PDB entry 1XL0 | X-ray diffraction, 1.92 A resolution | chain A

# Chain A
Protein: Glycogen phosphorylase, muscle form
Organism: Oryctolagus cuniculus
Notes: EC 2.4.1.1
Reference sequence: P00489 (PHS2_RABIT); numbering as in UniProt (aligned over 1-842)
Sequence (842 residues; each row starts with the number of its first residue):
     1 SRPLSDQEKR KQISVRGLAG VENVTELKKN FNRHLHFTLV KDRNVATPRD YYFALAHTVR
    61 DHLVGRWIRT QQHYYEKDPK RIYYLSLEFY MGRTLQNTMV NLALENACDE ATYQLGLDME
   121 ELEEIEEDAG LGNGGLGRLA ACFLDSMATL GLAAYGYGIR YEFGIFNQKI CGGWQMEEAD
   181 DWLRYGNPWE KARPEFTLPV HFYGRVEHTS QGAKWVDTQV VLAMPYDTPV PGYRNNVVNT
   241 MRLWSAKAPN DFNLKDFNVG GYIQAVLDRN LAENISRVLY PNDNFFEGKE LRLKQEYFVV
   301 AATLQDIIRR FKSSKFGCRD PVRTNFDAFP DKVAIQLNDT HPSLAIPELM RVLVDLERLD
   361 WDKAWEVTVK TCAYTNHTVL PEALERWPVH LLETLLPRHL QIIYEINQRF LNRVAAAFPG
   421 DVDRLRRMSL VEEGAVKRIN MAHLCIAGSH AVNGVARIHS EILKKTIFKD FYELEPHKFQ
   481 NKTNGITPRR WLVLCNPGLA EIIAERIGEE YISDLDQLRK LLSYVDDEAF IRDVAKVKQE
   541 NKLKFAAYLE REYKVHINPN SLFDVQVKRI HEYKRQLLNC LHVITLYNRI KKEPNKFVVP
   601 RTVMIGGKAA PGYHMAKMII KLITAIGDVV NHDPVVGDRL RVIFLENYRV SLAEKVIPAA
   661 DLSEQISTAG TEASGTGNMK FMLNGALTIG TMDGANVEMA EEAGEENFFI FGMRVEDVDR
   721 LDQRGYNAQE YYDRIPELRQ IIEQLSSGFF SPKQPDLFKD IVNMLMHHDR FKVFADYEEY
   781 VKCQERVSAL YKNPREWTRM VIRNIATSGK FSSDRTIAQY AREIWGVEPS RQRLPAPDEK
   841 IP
Not modelled in the structure: 1-11, 255-260, 315-323, 837-842
Covalently attached groups: pyridoxal phosphate (PLP) linked to Lys-680
Small-molecule neighbours:
  - OX2 ((1R)-1,5-anhydro-1-(5-methyl-1,3,4-oxadiazol-2-yl)-D-glucitol): Gly-135, Leu-136, Leu-139, Asp-283, Asn-284, Asp-339, His-377, Thr-378, Val-455, Asn-484, Tyr-573, Glu-672, Ala-673, Ser-674, Gly-675, Thr-676
  - pyridoxal phosphate (PLP): Tyr-90, Gly-134, Gly-135, Arg-138, Trp-491, Val-567, Lys-568, Lys-574, Tyr-648, Arg-649, Val-650, Ala-653, Gln-665, Glu-672, Gly-675, Thr-676, Gly-677
Curated features (UniProtKB/Swiss-Prot):
  - modified residue: Ser-747 (Phosphoserine)
From the paper describing this entry:
  - binding site for OX2: Leu-136, Leu-139, Asp-283, Asn-284, His-377, Thr-378, Val-455, Asn-484, Tyr-573, Glu-672, Ser-674, Gly-675
  - conformationally variable residues (side-chain flip): Leu-136, Asp-339

# In short
Ligands of chain A: compound OX2. Pyridoxal phosphate is covalently linked to Lys-680. From the paper: a
binding site for OX2 at Leu-136, Leu-139 and Asp-283 among others; conformational variability at Leu-136 and
Asp-339.
Chain A is Glycogen phosphorylase, muscle form (Oryctolagus cuniculus); the structure, Kinetic and
crystallographic studies on 2-(beta-D-glucopyranosyl)-5-methyl-1,3,4-oxadiazole,-benzothiazole,
and-benzimidazole, inhibitors of muscle glycogen phosphorylase b. Evidence for a ..., was determined by X-ray
diffraction together with 1XKX and 1XL1 from the same study.
